9CES - chains P and W of the 4 polymer chains in the assembly; structure by electron microscopy, 3.28 A resolution.

== Chain P ==
Molecule: Maltose/maltodextrin-binding periplasmic protein, Guillardia theta Fanzor1
Source organism: Escherichia coli K-12
Reference sequence: chimeric construct of P0AEX9, L1JXG4: residues -391 to -26 from P0AEX9 (MALE_ECOLI) positions 27-392 (UniProt number = residue number + 418); residues 2-690 from L1JXG4 positions 2-690 (same numbers)
Chain sequence (1100 residues; each row starts with the number of its first residue; numbers below 1 keep their minus sign (Met-409 is residue -409)):
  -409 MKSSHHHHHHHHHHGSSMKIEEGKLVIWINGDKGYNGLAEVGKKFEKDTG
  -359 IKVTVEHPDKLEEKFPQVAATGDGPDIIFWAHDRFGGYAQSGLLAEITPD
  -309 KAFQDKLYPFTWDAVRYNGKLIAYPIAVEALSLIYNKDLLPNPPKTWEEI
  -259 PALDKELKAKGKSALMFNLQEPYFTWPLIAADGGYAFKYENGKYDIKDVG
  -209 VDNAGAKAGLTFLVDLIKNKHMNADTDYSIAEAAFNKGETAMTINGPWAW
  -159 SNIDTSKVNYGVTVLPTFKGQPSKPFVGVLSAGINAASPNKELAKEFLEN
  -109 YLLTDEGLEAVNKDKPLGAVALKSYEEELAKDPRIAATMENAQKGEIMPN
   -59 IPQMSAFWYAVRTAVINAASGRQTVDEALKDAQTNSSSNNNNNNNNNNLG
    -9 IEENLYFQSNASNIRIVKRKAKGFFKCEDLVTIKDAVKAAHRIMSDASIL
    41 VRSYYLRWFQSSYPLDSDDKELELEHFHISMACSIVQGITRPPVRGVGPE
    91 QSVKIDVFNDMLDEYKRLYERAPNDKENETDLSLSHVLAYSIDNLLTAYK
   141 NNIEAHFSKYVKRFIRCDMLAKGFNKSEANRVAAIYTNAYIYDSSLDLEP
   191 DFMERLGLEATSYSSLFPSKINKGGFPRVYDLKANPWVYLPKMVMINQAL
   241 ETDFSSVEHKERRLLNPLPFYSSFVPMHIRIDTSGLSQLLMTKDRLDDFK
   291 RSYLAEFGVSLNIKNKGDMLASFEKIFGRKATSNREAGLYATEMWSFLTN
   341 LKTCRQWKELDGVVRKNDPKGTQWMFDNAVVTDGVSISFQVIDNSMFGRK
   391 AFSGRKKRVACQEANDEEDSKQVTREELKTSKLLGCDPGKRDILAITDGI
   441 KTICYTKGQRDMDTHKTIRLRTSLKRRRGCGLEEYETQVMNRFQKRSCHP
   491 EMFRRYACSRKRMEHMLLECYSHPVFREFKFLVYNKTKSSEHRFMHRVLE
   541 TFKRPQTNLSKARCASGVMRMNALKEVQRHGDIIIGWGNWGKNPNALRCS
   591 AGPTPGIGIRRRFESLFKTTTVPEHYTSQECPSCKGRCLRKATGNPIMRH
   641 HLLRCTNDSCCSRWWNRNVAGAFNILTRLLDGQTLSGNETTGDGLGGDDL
Disordered / not traced: -409 to 1, 183-203, 394-414, 581-598, 671-690
Construct notes: expression tag (-409 to -392); linker (-25 to 1)
Disulfide bonds: Cys554-Cys651
Bound ions: Zn2+: Cys621, Cys624, Cys628, Cys650
From the paper describing this entry:
  - binding site for the 47-nt DNA strand: Arg85, His126, Tyr130, Thr137, Asn141, Phe392
  - mutagenesis - R85A: abolished catalytic activity
  - mutagenesis - S123A, H126A, Y130A, Q278A, F392A, N658D: decreased catalytic activity
  - catalytic residues: Asn658

== Chain W ==
Molecule: 155-nt RNA strand
Source organism: Guillardia theta
Sequence (155 nucleotides; row label = number of the first residue in the row):
     1 CACUAUCCGGUAACGAAACUACCGGAGACGGGUUAGGAGGUGACGACCUC
    51 UAAAACCUAGAACUUAGAGUGCAAAAACGCCAUUACGAUUGUGAUGCCUA
   101 UUCAAGGGUGUCCCAAGUGUAAAAAGAAAGCACUCUAAGAGCAUUAAACU
   151 CUACU
Disordered / not traced: 1-4, 76-83, 89-116, 122-126, 149-155

== Interface between chain P and chain W ==
Residue-residue contacts - 98 pairs, chain P then chain W:
  Ile4(P) - G141(W)  base contact
  Arg5(P) - G141(W)  sugar contact
  Ile6(P) - G141(W)  hydrogen bond to the sugar
  Ile6(P) - C142(W)  sugar contact
  Lys8(P) - C142(W)  phosphate contact
  Lys8(P) - A143(W)  salt bridge to the phosphate
  Arg9(P) - C63(W)  hydrogen bond to the sugar
  Lys10(P) - A61(W)  hydrogen bond to the sugar
  Lys10(P) - A62(W)  salt bridge to the phosphate
  Lys10(P) - C63(W)  hydrogen bond to the phosphate
  Lys12(P) - A61(W)  salt bridge to the phosphate
  Lys12(P) - A62(W)  phosphate contact
  Asn134(P) - U144(W)  hydrogen bond to the sugar
  Ala138(P) - U145(W)  sugar contact
  Asn142(P) - A146(W)  sugar contact
  His146(P) - A146(W)  hydrogen bond to the sugar
  His146(P) - A147(W)  hydrogen bond to the sugar
  Lys149(P) - A147(W)  hydrogen bond to the sugar
  Arg153(P) - A148(W)  salt bridge to the phosphate
  Leu255(P) - A147(W)  phosphate contact
  Leu255(P) - A148(W)  phosphate contact
  Asn256(P) - A146(W)  hydrogen bond to the phosphate
  Asn256(P) - A147(W)  hydrogen bond to the phosphate
  Pro259(P) - U145(W)  sugar contact
  Tyr261(P) - U144(W)  sugar contact
  Met267(P) - U144(W)  sugar contact
  His268(P) - A143(W)  phosphate contact
  Arg345(P) - A62(W)  salt bridge to the phosphate
  Arg345(P) - C63(W)  salt bridge to the phosphate
  Glu349(P) - C63(W)  base contact
  Arg355(P) - A140(W)  base contact
  Arg355(P) - G141(W)  salt bridge to the phosphate
  Lys356(P) - A137(W)  salt bridge to the phosphate
  Lys356(P) - A138(W)  salt bridge to the phosphate
  Asn357(P) - A138(W)  phosphate contact
  Asn357(P) - G139(W)  hydrogen bond to the phosphate
  Arg431(P) - A18(W)  salt bridge to the phosphate
  Thr446(P) - C7(W)  hydrogen bond to the phosphate
  Thr446(P) - C8(W)  hydrogen bond to the phosphate
  Gly448(P) - C7(W)  sugar contact
  Gln449(P) - C7(W)  hydrogen bond to the sugar
  Met452(P) - C7(W)  sugar contact
  His455(P) - C29(W)  sugar contact
  Ile458(P) - A28(W)  phosphate contact
  Ile458(P) - C29(W)  base contact
  Arg461(P) - A55(W)  salt bridge to the phosphate
  Thr462(P) - C29(W)  base contact
  Lys465(P) - C56(W)  salt bridge to the phosphate
  Lys465(P) - C57(W)  salt bridge to the phosphate
  Arg466(P) - A59(W)  salt bridge to the phosphate
  Arg486(P) - A147(W)  salt bridge to the phosphate
  Glu509(P) - A59(W)  base contact
  Ser512(P) - A59(W)  base contact
  His513(P) - A59(W)  salt bridge to the phosphate
  His513(P) - G60(W)  base contact
  Pro514(P) - A59(W)  base contact
  Pro514(P) - G60(W)  sugar contact
  Val515(P) - G60(W)  base contact
  Glu518(P) - G60(W)  sugar contact
  Glu518(P) - A61(W)  base contact
  Glu518(P) - A62(W)  hydrogen bond to the base
  Phe519(P) - C29(W)  base contact
  Lys520(P) - A143(W)  phosphate contact
  Lys520(P) - U144(W)  salt bridge to the phosphate
  Phe521(P) - A62(W)  base contact
  Leu522(P) - C29(W)  sugar contact
  Leu522(P) - A62(W)  base contact
  Tyr524(P) - C142(W)  hydrogen bond to the phosphate
  Asn525(P) - C63(W)  hydrogen bond to the sugar
  Asn525(P) - U64(W)  hydrogen bond to the phosphate
  Ser529(P) - U64(W)  hydrogen bond to the phosphate
  Ser529(P) - U65(W)  hydrogen bond to the phosphate
  His532(P) - U64(W)  sugar contact
  Arg533(P) - U65(W)  salt bridge to the phosphate
  His536(P) - A66(W)  sugar contact
  Arg537(P) - C8(W)  hydrogen bond to the phosphate
  Arg537(P) - G9(W)  salt bridge to the phosphate
  Lys551(P) - U11(W)  salt bridge to the phosphate
  Ala552(P) - G15(W)  base contact
  Arg553(P) - C14(W)  hydrogen bond to the phosphate
  Arg553(P) - G15(W)  salt bridge to the phosphate
  Leu606(P) - A138(W)  sugar contact
  Arg639(P) - A17(W)  hydrogen bond to the base
  Arg639(P) - U20(W)  salt bridge to the phosphate
  His640(P) - A17(W)  sugar contact
  His640(P) - A18(W)  hydrogen bond to the sugar
  His641(P) - A17(W)  salt bridge to the phosphate
  Leu642(P) - A16(W)  base contact
  Cys651(P) - C14(W)  sugar contact
  Ser652(P) - C14(W)  sugar contact
  Ser652(P) - G15(W)  hydrogen bond to the base
  Arg653(P) - C14(W)  hydrogen bond to the sugar
  Arg653(P) - G15(W)  phosphate contact
  Trp654(P) - G15(W)  sugar contact
  Trp654(P) - A16(W)  phosphate contact
  Asn656(P) - A17(W)  phosphate contact
  Val659(P) - G15(W)  base contact
  Phe663(P) - G15(W)  base contact
Other interface residues (no listed pair), chain P (80 interface residues in all): Tyr150, Leu254, Phe260, Val371, Ser378, Lys430, Ile440, Thr442, Lys528, Cys554, Ser605, Trp655
Other interface residues (no listed pair), chain W (41 interface residues in all): U6, G10, C19, A26, G27, U58

== In short ==
The interface between chain P and chain W involves 80 residues on one side and 41 on the other, with 26
hydrogen bonds and 23 salt bridges. Among the polar pairs are Glu518(P)-A62(W), Arg639(P)-A17(W) and
Ser652(P)-G15(W). The paper reports the catalytic residue Asn658(P); S123A, H126A and Y130A of chain P, among
others, reduce catalytic activity; 7 substitutions were tested in all.
Chain P is Maltose/maltodextrin-binding periplasmic protein, Guillardia theta Fanzor1 (Escherichia coli K-12)
and chain W is a 155-nt RNA strand (Guillardia theta); the structure, Guillardia theta Fanzor (GtFz) State 2,
was determined by electron microscopy together with 9CER, 9CET, 9CEU, 9CEV, 9CEW, 9CEX and 6 further entries
from the same study.
